Entry 2PXC (X-ray diffraction, 2.80 A resolution); this record covers chain A.

Chain A:
Molecule: Genome polyprotein [Contains: Capsid protein C (Core protein); Envelope protein M (Matrix protein); Major envelope protein E; Non-structural protein 1 (NS1); Non-structural protein 2A (NS2A); Flavivirin protease NS2B regulatory subunit; Flavivirin protease NS3 catalytic subunit; Non-structural protein 4A (NS4A); Non-structural protein 4B (NS4B); RNA-directed RNA polymerase (EC 2.7.7.48) (NS5)]
Organism: Murray valley encephalitis virus (strain MVE-1-51)
Notes: EC 2.7.7.48; fragment: NS5 2'-O Methyltransferase Domain: Residues 2530-2798
Reference sequence: P05769 (POLG_MVEV5); residues 1-269 here correspond to UniProt positions 2530-2798 (UniProt number = residue number + 2529)
Sequence (269 residues; row label = number of the first residue in the row):
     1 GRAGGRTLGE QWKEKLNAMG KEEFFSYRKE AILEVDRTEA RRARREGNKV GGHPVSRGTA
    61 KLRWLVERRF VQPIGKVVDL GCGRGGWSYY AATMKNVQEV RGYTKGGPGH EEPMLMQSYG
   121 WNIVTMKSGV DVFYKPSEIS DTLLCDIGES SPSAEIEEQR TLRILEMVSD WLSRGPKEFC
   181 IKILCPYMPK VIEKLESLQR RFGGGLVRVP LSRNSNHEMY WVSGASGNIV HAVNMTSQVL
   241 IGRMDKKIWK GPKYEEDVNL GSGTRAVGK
Disordered / not traced: 1-4, 268-269
Ligand contacts:
  - guanosine-P3-adenosine-5',5'-triphosphate (G3A), molecule 1: Lys-13, Leu-16, Asn-17, Ala-18, Met-19, Phe-24, Arg-28, Ser-150, Ser-151, Pro-152, Glu-157, Arg-213, Ser-215, Asn-216
  - guanosine-P3-adenosine-5',5'-triphosphate (G3A), molecule 2: Arg-37, Arg-41, Arg-44, Val-55, Ser-56, Arg-57, Arg-84, Gly-109, Glu-111, Met-114, Arg-213
  - S-adenosylmethionine (SAM): Ser-56, Gly-58, Thr-59, Gly-81, Cys-82, Gly-83, Gly-85, Gly-86, Trp-87, Thr-104, Lys-105, His-110, Glu-111, Val-130, Asp-131, Val-132, Phe-133, Asp-146, Ile-147, Glu-149
UniProt features mapped onto this chain:
  - active site (For 2'-O-MTase activity): Lys-61, Asp-146, Lys-182, Glu-218
  - binding site (S-adenosyl-L-methionine): Ser-56, Gly-86, Trp-87, Thr-104, Lys-105, Asp-131, Val-132, Ile-147, Tyr-220
  - site: Lys-13 (mRNA cap binding), Leu-16 (mRNA cap binding), Asn-17 (mRNA cap binding), Met-19 (mRNA cap binding), Phe-24 (mRNA cap binding), Arg-28 (mRNA cap binding), Lys-61 (Essential for 2'-O-methyltransferase activity), Asp-146 (Essential for 2'-O-methyltransferase and N-7 methyltransferase activity), Ser-150 (mRNA cap binding), Lys-182 (Essential for 2'-O-methyltransferase activity), Arg-213 (mRNA cap binding), Ser-215 (mRNA cap binding), Glu-218 (Essential for 2'-O-methyltransferase activity)
  - modified residue: Ser-56 (Phosphoserine)

In short:
Bound to chain A: S-adenosylmethionine and guanosine-P3-adenosine-5',5'-triphosphate. UniProt lists 4
active-site residues and 9 S-adenosyl-L-methionine-binding residues.
Chain A is Genome polyprotein [Contains: Capsid protein C (Core protein); Envelope protein M (Matrix protein);
Major envelope protein E; Non-structural protein 1 (NS1); Non-structural protein 2A (NS2A); Flavivirin
protease NS2B regulatory subunit; Flavivirin protease NS3 catalytic subunit; Non-structural protein 4A (NS4A);
Non-structural protein 4B (NS4B); RNA-directed RNA polymerase (EC 2.7.7.48) (NS5)] (Murray valley encephalitis
virus (strain MVE-1-51)); the structure, Crystal structure of the Murray Valley Encephalitis Virus NS5 2'-O
Methyltransferase domain in complex with SAM ..., was determined by X-ray diffraction, deposited together with
2PX2, 2PX4, 2PX5, 2PX8 and 2PXA.
